PDB entry 4TUI | X-ray diffraction, 3.59 A resolution | chains C and D of the 8 polymer chains in the assembly

[Chain C (and D)]
Molecule: DNA double-strand break repair protein Mre11
Source organism: Methanocaldococcus jannaschii
Notes: chain D of this document is another copy of the same molecule, construct and numbering; everything in this record applies to it too
UniProt: Q58719 (MRE11_METJA); residues 1-333 here = UniProt positions 1-333
Amino-acid sequence (337 residues; row label = number of the first residue in the row; numbers below 1 keep their minus sign (Arg-3 is residue -3)):
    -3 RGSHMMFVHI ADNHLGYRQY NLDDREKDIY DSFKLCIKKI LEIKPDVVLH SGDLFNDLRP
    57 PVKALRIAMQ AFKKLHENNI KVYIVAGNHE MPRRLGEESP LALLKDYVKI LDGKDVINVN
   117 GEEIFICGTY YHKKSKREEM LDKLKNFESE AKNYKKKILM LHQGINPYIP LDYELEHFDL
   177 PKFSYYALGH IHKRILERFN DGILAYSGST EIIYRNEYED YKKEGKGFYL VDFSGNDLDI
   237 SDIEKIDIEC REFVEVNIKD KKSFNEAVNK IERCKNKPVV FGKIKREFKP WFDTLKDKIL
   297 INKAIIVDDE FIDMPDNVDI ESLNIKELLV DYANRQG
Not modelled in the structure: -3 to -1, 313-333 (chain D: -3 to -1, 307-333)
Sequence notes: expression tag (-3 to 0)
UniProt features mapped onto this chain:
  - active site: His85 (Proton donor)
  - binding site (Mn(2+)): Asp8, His10, Asp49, Asn84, His158, His186, His188
Reported in the primary citation:
  - mutagenesis - R55S, R89S: abolished binding to TP124/580
  - mutagenesis - R55S, R89S: decreased catalytic activity
  - mutagenesis - V58C/L99C, K129A, K132D, I302R, I302Y: decreased catalytic activity on DAR134
  - mutagenesis - K129A, K132D, I302Y: decreased catalytic activity on TP124/580
  - mutagenesis - I302R: unchanged catalytic activity on TP124/580
  - mutagenesis - K59C/E94C: decreased catalytic activity on reduced state
  - mutagenesis - K59C/E94C: increased catalytic activity on oxidized conditions

[Interface between chain C and chain D]
Contacting residue pairs (27):
  Arg14(C) - Arg90(D)
  Glu22(C) - Arg90(D)  salt bridge
  Leu54(C) - Val58(D)
  Arg55(C) - Arg55(D)
  Arg55(C) - Pro56(D)
  Arg55(C) - Pro57(D)
  Pro56(C) - Arg55(D)
  Pro57(C) - Arg55(D)
  Val58(C) - Leu54(D)
  Val58(C) - Glu94(D)
  Val58(C) - Ser95(D)
  Val58(C) - Pro96(D)
  Val58(C) - Leu99(D)  hydrophobic
  Lys59(C) - Gly92(D)
  Lys59(C) - Glu94(D)  salt bridge
  Leu61(C) - Leu61(D)  hydrophobic
  Arg62(C) - Glu94(D)  salt bridge
  Arg62(C) - Leu99(D)
  Met65(C) - Met65(D)  hydrophobic
  Arg90(C) - Arg14(D)
  Glu94(C) - Val58(D)
  Glu94(C) - Lys59(D)  salt bridge
  Glu94(C) - Arg62(D)  salt bridge
  Ser95(C) - Val58(D)
  Ala98(C) - Arg62(D)
  Leu99(C) - Val58(D)  hydrophobic
  Leu99(C) - Arg62(D)
Also at the interface, not in a pair above, chain C (18 interface residues in all): Asp19, Pro96
Also at the interface, not in a pair above, chain D (17 interface residues in all): Glu22

[Summary]
Chain C and chain D form an interface of 18 and 17 residues respectively; the contacts include 5 salt bridges.
Polar contacts include Glu22(C)-Arg90(D), Lys59(C)-Glu94(D) and Arg62(C)-Glu94(D). From the paper: V58C/L99C,
K129A and K132D of chain C, among others, reduce catalytic activity on DAR134; K129A, K132D and I302Y of chain
C reduce catalytic activity on TP124/580; 8 substitutions were tested in all.
Chain C and chain D are both DNA double-strand break repair protein Mre11 (Methanocaldococcus jannaschii); the
structure, Crystal structure of MjMre11-DNA1 complex, was determined by X-ray diffraction together with 4TUG
from the same study.
